4BV0 - chains A and C; structure by X-ray diffraction, 3.10 A resolution.

[Chain A]
Name: Neurotensin receptor type 1
Source organism: Rattus norvegicus
UniProtKB: P20789 (NTR1_RAT); numbering as in UniProt; present here: 50-280, 297-390
Chain sequence (338 residues; each row starts with the number of its first residue; note: 16 numbers in that range are skipped by the numbering (no residue carries them; nothing is unmodelled there)):
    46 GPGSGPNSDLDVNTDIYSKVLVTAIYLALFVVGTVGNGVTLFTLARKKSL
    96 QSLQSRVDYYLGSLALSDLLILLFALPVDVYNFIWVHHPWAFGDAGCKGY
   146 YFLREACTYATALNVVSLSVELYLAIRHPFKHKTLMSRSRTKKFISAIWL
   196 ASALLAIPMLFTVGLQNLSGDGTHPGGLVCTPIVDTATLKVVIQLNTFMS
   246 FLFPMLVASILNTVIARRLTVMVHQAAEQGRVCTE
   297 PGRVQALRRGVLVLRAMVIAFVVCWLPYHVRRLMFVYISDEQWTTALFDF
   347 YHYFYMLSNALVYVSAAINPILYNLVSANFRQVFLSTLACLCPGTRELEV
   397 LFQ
Unresolved in the structure: 46-51, 93-99, 175-179, 270-280, 388-399
Disulfides: Cys142-Cys225
Sequence notes: expression tag (46-49, 391-399); engineered mutation Gly83 (Ser in P20789), Leu86 (Ala in P20789), Arg101 (Thr in P20789), Asp103 (His in P20789), Tyr105 (His in P20789), Phe119 (Leu in P20789), Leu121 (Met in P20789), Asp124 (Glu in P20789), Val125 (Leu in P20789), Lys143 (Arg in P20789), Glu150 (Asp in P20789), Val161 (Ala in P20789), Leu167 (Arg in P20789), Arg172 (Cys in P20789), His177 (Ala in P20789), Val208 (Met in P20789), Leu213 (Arg in P20789), Leu234 (Val in P20789), Leu240 (Val in P20789), Ala253 (Ile in P20789), Arg262 (Asn in P20789), Arg263 (Lys in P20789), Arg305 (His in P20789), Met313 (Val in P20789), Val332 (Cys in P20789), Ala342 (Phe in P20789), Ser354 (Thr in P20789), Val358 (Phe in P20789), Ala362 (Ser in P20789)
Swiss-Prot annotation at these positions:
  - region: Val326 to Tyr349 (Neurotensin binding)
  - lipidation (S-palmitoyl cysteine): Cys386, Cys388
  - mutagenesis: Glu166 (E166A: Abolishes signaling via G-proteins; when associated with A-310 and A-358), Leu310 (L310A: Abolishes signaling via G-proteins; when associated with A-166 and A-358)
From the paper describing this entry:
  - mutagenesis - L167R: decreased expression
  - mutagenesis - L167R (Tm 34 degC): unchanged stability
  - mutagenesis - A86L/I253A/F358V: increased stability

[Chain C]
Name: Neurotensin/neuromedin N
Source organism: Rattus norvegicus
Notes: fragment: c-terminus, residues 157-162
UniProtKB: P20068 (NEUT_RAT); residues 8-13 here correspond to UniProt positions 157-162 (UniProt number = residue number + 149)
Chain sequence (10 residues; each row starts with the number of its first residue):
     4 GPGGRRPYIL
Unresolved in the structure: 4-6
Sequence notes: expression tag (4-7)
Swiss-Prot annotation at these positions:
  - site (Cleavage): Pro10, Tyr11, Tyr11, Ile12

[How chain A and chain C interact]
Contacting residue pairs (35):
  Asp54(A) with Arg8(C), hydrogen bond (backbone-side chain)
  Leu55(A) with Tyr11(C), hydrogen bond (backbone-side chain)
  Asp56(A) with Arg8(C), hydrogen bond (backbone-side chain)
  Phe128(A) with Ile12(C), hydrophobic
  His132(A) with Tyr11(C); Ile12(C)
  His133(A) with Tyr11(C)
  Tyr146(A) with Leu13(C), hydrogen bond (side chain-backbone)
  Leu213(A) with Tyr11(C), hydrophobic
  Val224(A) with Tyr11(C), hydrophobic
  Cys225(A) with Tyr11(C)
  Thr226(A) with Tyr11(C), hydrogen bond (side chain-backbone)
  Pro227(A) with Tyr11(C)
  Arg327(A) with Leu13(C), hydrogen bond (side chain-backbone)
  Phe331(A) with Arg9(C), hydrogen bond (backbone-side chain); Pro10(C); Ile12(C); Leu13(C), hydrophobic
  Val332(A) with Arg9(C), hydrogen bond (backbone-side chain)
  Ile334(A) with Arg9(C), hydrogen bond (backbone-side chain)
  Ser335(A) with Arg9(C)
  Asp336(A) with Gly7(C); Arg9(C), salt bridge
  Trp339(A) with Gly7(C), hydrogen bond (backbone-backbone); Arg8(C); Arg9(C); Pro10(C), hydrophobic
  Phe344(A) with Arg8(C); Arg9(C); Pro10(C)
  Tyr347(A) with Pro10(C), hydrophobic; Ile12(C), hydrogen bond (side chain-backbone); Leu13(C)
  Tyr351(A) with Ile12(C), hydrophobic; Leu13(C)
Also at the interface, not in a pair above, chain A (28 interface residues in all): Val208, Leu234, Ile238, Arg328, Thr341, His348

[Summary]
28 residues of chain A face 7 of chain C across their interface; the contacts include 11 hydrogen bonds and 1
salt bridge. Polar pairs include Asp336(A)-Arg9(C), Asp54(A)-Arg8(C) and Leu55(A)-Tyr11(C). From UniProt: 2
mutagenesis sites on chain A. The paper reports that L167R of chain A reduces expression; A86L/I253A/F358V of
chain A increase stability.
Chain A is Neurotensin receptor type 1 and chain C is Neurotensin/neuromedin N, both from Rattus norvegicus;
the structure, High Resolution Structure of Evolved Agonist-bound Neurotensin Receptor 1 Mutant without
Lysozyme Fusion, was determined by X-ray diffraction, deposited together with 3ZEV, 4BUO and 4BWB.
